PDB entry 9L2F | electron microscopy, 3.55 A resolution | chains A and H of the 8 polymer chains in the assembly

# Chain A (and H)
Molecule: NAD(+) hydrolase SARM1
From: Homo sapiens
Notes: EC 3.2.2.6, 3.2.2.-; chain H of this document is another copy of the same molecule, construct and numbering; everything in this record applies to it too
UniProtKB: Q6SZW1 (SARM1_HUMAN); residues 1-724 here = UniProt positions 1-724
Sequence (732 residues; each row starts with the number of its first residue):
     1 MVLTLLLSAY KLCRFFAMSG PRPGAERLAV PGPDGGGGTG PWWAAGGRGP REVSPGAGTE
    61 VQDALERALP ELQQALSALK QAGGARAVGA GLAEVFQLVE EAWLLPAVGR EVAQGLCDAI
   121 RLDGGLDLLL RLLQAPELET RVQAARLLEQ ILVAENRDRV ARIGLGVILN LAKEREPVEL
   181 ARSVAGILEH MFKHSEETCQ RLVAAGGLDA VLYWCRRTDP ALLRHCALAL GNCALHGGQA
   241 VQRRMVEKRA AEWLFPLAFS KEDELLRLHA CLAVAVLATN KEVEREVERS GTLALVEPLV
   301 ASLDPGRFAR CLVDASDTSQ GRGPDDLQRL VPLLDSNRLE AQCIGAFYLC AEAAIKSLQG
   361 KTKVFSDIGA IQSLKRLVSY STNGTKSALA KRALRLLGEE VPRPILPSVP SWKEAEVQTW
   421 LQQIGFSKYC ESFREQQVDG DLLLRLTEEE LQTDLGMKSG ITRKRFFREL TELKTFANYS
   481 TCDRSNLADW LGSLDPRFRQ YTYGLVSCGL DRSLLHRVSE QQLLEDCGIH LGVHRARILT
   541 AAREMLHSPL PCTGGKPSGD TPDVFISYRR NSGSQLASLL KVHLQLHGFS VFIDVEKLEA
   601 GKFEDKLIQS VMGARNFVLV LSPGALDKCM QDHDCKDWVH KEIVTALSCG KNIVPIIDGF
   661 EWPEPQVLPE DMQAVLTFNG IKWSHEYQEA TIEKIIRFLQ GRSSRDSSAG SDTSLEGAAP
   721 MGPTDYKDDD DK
Not modelled in the structure: 1-60, 546-732
Construct notes: expression tag (725-732)
Residues lining bound ligands: A1EIV ([(2R,3S,4R,5R)-3,4-bis(oxidanyl)-5-(3-sulfanylpyridin-1-yl)oxolan-2-yl]methyl dihydrogen phosphate): Trp103, Leu104, Arg110, Leu148, Glu149, Gln150, Leu152, Val153, Arg157, His190, Lys193, Ser316, Gly323, Asp326
UniProt features mapped onto this chain:
  - active site: Glu642
  - binding site (NAD(+)): Trp103, Arg110, Glu149 to Arg157, His190 to Lys193, Arg569, Arg570, Glu599
  - modified residue (Phosphoserine): Ser548, Ser558
  - mutagenesis: Lys11 (K11A: No effect on mitochondrial localization), Arg14 (R14A: Loss in ability to localize to mitochondria and reduction in apoptotic activity), Arg22 (R22A: No effect on mitochondrial localization), Arg27 (R27A: No effect on mitochondrial localization), Trp103 (W103A: In WQH to A mutant: Increased NAD(+)-binding to ARM repeats, leading to decreased NAD(+) hydrolase activity; when associated with A-150 and A-190), Arg110 (R110A: In RRK to A mutant: Slightly reduced NAD(+)-binding to ARM repeats; when associated with A-157 and A-193 ...), Gln150 (Q150A: In WQH to A mutant: Increased NAD(+)-binding to ARM repeats, leading to decreased NAD(+) hydrolase activity; when associated with A-103 and A-190), Arg157 (R157A: In RRK to A mutant: Slightly reduced NAD(+)-binding to ARM repeats; when associated with A-110 and A-193 ...), His190 (H190A: In WQH to A mutant: Increased NAD(+)-binding to ARM repeats, leading to decreased NAD(+) hydrolase activity; when associated with A-103 and A-150), Lys193 (K193A: In RRK to A mutant: Slightly reduced NAD(+)-binding to ARM repeats; when associated with A-110 and A-157 ...), Arg249 (R249A: No effect on octamer formation; does not affect NAD(+) hydrolase activity), Trp253 (W253A: Constitutively active mutant; strong ability to trigger axonal degeneration caused by disrupted interaction between the TIR domain and ARM repeats), 46 further mutagenesis entries in UniProt

# How chain A and chain H interact
Residue-residue contacts - 42 pairs, chain A then chain H:
  Arg289(A) - Arg162(H)
  Glu297(A) - Arg121(H)  salt bridge
  Glu340(A) - Arg162(H)  salt bridge
  Asn383(A) - Arg121(H)
  Leu406(A) - Asp367(H)
  Ser408(A) - Asp367(H)
  Ser411(A) - Ser366(H)
  Ser411(A) - Asp367(H)  hydrogen bond (side chain-backbone)
  Ser411(A) - Ile368(H)  hydrogen bond (side chain-backbone)
  Lys413(A) - Ser366(H)
  Lys413(A) - Gln372(H)
  Glu416(A) - Lys363(H)  salt bridge
  Gln436(A) - Ser459(H)
  Gln436(A) - Ile461(H)
  Gln436(A) - Arg465(H)
  Gln437(A) - Arg465(H)  hydrogen bond
  Asp439(A) - Arg468(H)  salt bridge
  Asp441(A) - Arg468(H)  salt bridge
  Leu442(A) - Ile461(H)  hydrophobic
  Leu442(A) - Arg465(H)
  Arg445(A) - Lys464(H)  hydrogen bond (backbone-side chain)
  Leu446(A) - Ile461(H)  hydrophobic
  Glu450(A) - Ile461(H)
  Glu450(A) - Lys464(H)  salt bridge
  Asp454(A) - Ser459(H)
  Asp454(A) - Gly460(H)  hydrogen bond (side chain-backbone)
  Asp454(A) - Ile461(H)
  Ser480(A) - Gln328(H)  hydrogen bond (backbone-side chain)
  Thr481(A) - Gln328(H)
  Thr481(A) - Ile368(H)
  Val506(A) - Arg497(H)
  Ser507(A) - Arg497(H)
  Cys508(A) - His534(H)  hydrogen bond (backbone-side chain)
  Gly509(A) - Arg497(H)
  Leu510(A) - Val533(H)  hydrophobic
  Leu514(A) - Arg537(H)
  Arg517(A) - Thr540(H)  hydrogen bond
  Gln522(A) - Val533(H)
  Asp526(A) - His530(H)
  Asp526(A) - Leu531(H)
  Asp526(A) - Gly532(H)  hydrogen bond (side chain-backbone)
  Asp526(A) - Val533(H)  hydrogen bond (side chain-backbone)
Also at the interface, not in a pair above, chain A (33 interface residues in all): Glu288, Pro298, Gly384, Arg512
Also at the interface, not in a pair above, chain H (27 interface residues in all): Asp123, Glu196, Gly369, Lys458, Ala536

# Summary
The interface between chain A and chain H involves 33 residues on one side and 27 on the other, with 10
hydrogen bonds and 6 salt bridges. Polar pairs include Glu297(A)-Arg121(H), Glu340(A)-Arg162(H) and
Glu416(A)-Lys363(H). Bound to chain A: compound A1EIV.
Chain A and chain H are both NAD(+) hydrolase SARM1 (Homo sapiens); the structure, Structure of SARM1 bound to
M1 and 1AD in the active state, was determined by electron microscopy, deposited together with 9L2G, 9L2D and
9L2E.
